2ZA1 - chains A and B; structure by X-ray diffraction, 2.65 A resolution.

[Chain A (and B)]
Protein: Orotidine 5'-phosphate decarboxylase
From: Plasmodium falciparum
Notes: EC 4.1.1.23; chain B of this document is another copy of the same molecule, construct and numbering; everything in this record applies to it too
Reference sequence: Q8T6J6 (Q8T6J6_PLAFA); numbering as in UniProt (aligned over 1-323)
Amino-acid sequence (323 residues; row label = number of the first residue in the row):
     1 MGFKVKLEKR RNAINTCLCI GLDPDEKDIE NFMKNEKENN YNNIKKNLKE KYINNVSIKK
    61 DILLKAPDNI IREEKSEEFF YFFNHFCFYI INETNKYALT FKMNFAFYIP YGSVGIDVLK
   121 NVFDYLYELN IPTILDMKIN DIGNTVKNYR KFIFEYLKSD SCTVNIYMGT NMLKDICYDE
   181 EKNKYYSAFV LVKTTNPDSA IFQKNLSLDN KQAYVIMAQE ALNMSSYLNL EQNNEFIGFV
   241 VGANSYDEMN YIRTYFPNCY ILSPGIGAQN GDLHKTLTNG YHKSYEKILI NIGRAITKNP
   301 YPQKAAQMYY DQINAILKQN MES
Not modelled in the structure: 319-323 (chain B: 71-73, 319-323)
Residues lining bound ligands:
  - orotidine-5'-monophosphate (OMP), molecule 1: Asp-23, Lys-102, Asn-104, Phe-107, Asp-136, Lys-138, Thr-163, Leu-191, Thr-194, Thr-195, Asn-196, Val-240, Pro-264, Ile-266, Gly-267, Ala-268, Gln-269, Asn-291, Ile-292, Gly-293, Arg-294
  - orotidine-5'-monophosphate (OMP), molecule 2: Asp-141, Ile-142, Met-168

[How chain A and chain B interact]
Pairs across the interface (103; chain A residue first):
  Glu-26(A) / Lys-151(B)  salt bridge
  Asn-104(A) / Asp-141(B)  hydrogen bond
  Asn-104(A) / Thr-145(B)
  Phe-105(A) / Phe-105(B)  hydrophobic
  Phe-105(A) / Met-137(B)  hydrophobic
  Phe-105(A) / Tyr-149(B)
  Ala-106(A) / Thr-145(B)
  Ala-106(A) / Asn-148(B)
  Ala-106(A) / Tyr-149(B)
  Phe-107(A) / Asn-144(B)
  Phe-107(A) / Thr-145(B)
  Phe-107(A) / Asn-148(B)
  Ile-109(A) / Phe-105(B)  hydrophobic
  Ile-109(A) / Ile-116(B)  hydrophobic
  Ile-109(A) / Phe-152(B)
  Pro-110(A) / Asn-148(B)
  Pro-110(A) / Lys-151(B)
  Pro-110(A) / Phe-152(B)  hydrophobic
  Pro-110(A) / Tyr-156(B)
  Tyr-111(A) / Lys-151(B)
  Tyr-111(A) / Tyr-156(B)
  Gly-112(A) / Ile-116(B)
  Gly-112(A) / Tyr-156(B)
  Ser-113(A) / Ser-113(B)
  Ser-113(A) / Ile-116(B)
  Ser-113(A) / Asp-117(B)  hydrogen bond
  Ile-116(A) / Gly-112(B)
  Ile-116(A) / Ser-113(B)
  Asp-117(A) / Ser-113(B)  hydrogen bond
  Met-137(A) / Phe-105(B)  hydrophobic
  Lys-138(A) / Asn-140(B)
  Lys-138(A) / Asp-141(B)  salt bridge
  Lys-138(A) / Met-168(B)
  Asn-140(A) / Lys-138(B)
  Asn-140(A) / Asn-140(B)
  Asn-140(A) / Asn-165(B)
  Asn-140(A) / Leu-191(B)
  Asp-141(A) / Asn-104(B)  hydrogen bond
  Asp-141(A) / Lys-138(B)  salt bridge
  Ile-142(A) / Thr-195(B)
  Ile-142(A) / Gln-269(B)
  Thr-145(A) / Asn-104(B)
  Thr-145(A) / Ala-106(B)
  Thr-145(A) / Phe-107(B)
  Asn-148(A) / Ala-106(B)
  Asn-148(A) / Phe-107(B)
  Asn-148(A) / Pro-110(B)
  Tyr-149(A) / Phe-105(B)
  Tyr-149(A) / Ala-106(B)
  Lys-151(A) / Glu-26(B)  salt bridge
  Lys-151(A) / Pro-110(B)
  Lys-151(A) / Tyr-111(B)
  Phe-152(A) / Ile-109(B)
  Phe-152(A) / Pro-110(B)  hydrophobic
  Tyr-156(A) / Tyr-111(B)
  Tyr-156(A) / Gly-112(B)
  Asn-165(A) / Asn-140(B)
  Asn-165(A) / Asn-165(B)  hydrogen bond
  Ile-166(A) / Phe-202(B)  hydrophobic
  Tyr-167(A) / Tyr-167(B)  hydrophobic
  Tyr-167(A) / Phe-202(B)
  Tyr-167(A) / Gln-203(B)
  Tyr-167(A) / Met-217(B)
  Met-168(A) / Thr-194(B)
  Met-168(A) / Asn-196(B)  hydrogen bond (backbone-side chain)
  Met-168(A) / Ser-199(B)
  Met-168(A) / Gln-203(B)
  Gly-169(A) / Asp-198(B)
  Gly-169(A) / Ser-199(B)
  Thr-170(A) / Asp-198(B)  hydrogen bond (backbone-side chain)
  Asn-171(A) / Asp-198(B)  hydrogen bond (backbone-side chain)
  Leu-191(A) / Asn-140(B)
  Leu-191(A) / Met-168(B)  hydrophobic
  Thr-194(A) / Met-168(B)
  Thr-195(A) / Ile-142(B)
  Asn-196(A) / Asp-141(B)
  Asn-196(A) / Met-168(B)  hydrogen bond (side chain-backbone)
  Asp-198(A) / Gly-169(B)
  Asp-198(A) / Thr-170(B)  hydrogen bond (side chain-backbone)
  Asp-198(A) / Asn-171(B)  hydrogen bond (side chain-backbone)
  Ser-199(A) / Met-168(B)
  Ile-201(A) / Thr-170(B)
  Ile-201(A) / Glu-220(B)
  Phe-202(A) / Ile-166(B)
  Phe-202(A) / Tyr-167(B)
  Phe-202(A) / Ile-216(B)  hydrophobic
  Phe-202(A) / Met-217(B)  hydrophobic
  Phe-202(A) / Glu-220(B)
  Gln-203(A) / Tyr-167(B)
  Gln-203(A) / Met-168(B)
  Asn-205(A) / Leu-208(B)
  Leu-206(A) / Ser-207(B)
  Leu-206(A) / Ala-213(B)  hydrophobic
  Ser-207(A) / Leu-206(B)
  Ser-207(A) / Ser-207(B)  hydrogen bond (backbone-backbone)
  Leu-208(A) / Asn-205(B)
  Leu-208(A) / Leu-206(B)  hydrophobic
  Ala-213(A) / Tyr-167(B)
  Met-217(A) / Phe-202(B)  hydrophobic
  Glu-220(A) / Ile-201(B)
  Glu-220(A) / Phe-202(B)
  Arg-294(A) / Ile-142(B)
  Arg-294(A) / Asn-144(B)
Other interface residues (no listed pair), chain A (52 interface residues in all): Asp-136, Asn-144, Val-192, Tyr-214, Ile-216
Other interface residues (no listed pair), chain B (51 interface residues in all): Asp-136, Arg-294

[Summary]
52 residues of chain A face 51 of chain B across their interface; the contacts include 12 hydrogen bonds and 4
salt bridges. Polar contacts include Glu-26(A)/Lys-151(B), Lys-138(A)/Asp-141(B) and Asn-104(A)/Asp-141(B).
Bound to chain A: orotidine-5'-monophosphate.
Chain A and chain B are both Orotidine 5'-phosphate decarboxylase (Plasmodium falciparum); the structure,
Crystal Structure of orotidine 5'-monophosphate decarboxylase complexed with orotidine 5'-monophosphate from
P.falciparum, was determined by X-ray diffraction, deposited together with 2ZA2 and 2ZA3.
